Entry 6K1K (X-ray diffraction, 2.20 A resolution); this record covers chains D and J of the 10 polymer chains in the assembly.

[Chain D]
Protein: Histone H2B type 1-J
From: Homo sapiens
UniProt: P06899 (H2B1J_HUMAN); residues -3 to 122 here correspond to UniProt positions 1-126 (UniProt number = residue number + 4)
Amino-acid sequence (129 residues; each row starts with the number of its first residue; numbers below 1 keep their minus sign (Gly-6 is residue -6)):
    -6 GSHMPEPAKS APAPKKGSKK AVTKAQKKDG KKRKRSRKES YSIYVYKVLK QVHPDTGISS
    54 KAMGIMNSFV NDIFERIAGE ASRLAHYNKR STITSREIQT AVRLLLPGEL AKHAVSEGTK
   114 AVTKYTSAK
Disordered / not traced: -6 to 25, 122
Sequence notes: expression tag (-6 to -4)
UniProt features mapped onto this chain:
  - modified residue: Pro-2 (N-acetylproline), Glu-1 (ADP-ribosyl glutamic acid), Lys2 (N6-(2-hydroxyisobutyryl)lysine), Ser3 (ADP-ribosylserine), Lys8 (N6-(beta-hydroxybutyryl)lysine), Lys9 (N6-(2-hydroxyisobutyryl)lysine), Ser11 (Phosphoserine), Lys12 (N6-acetyllysine), Lys13 (N6-(beta-hydroxybutyryl)lysine), Lys17 (N6-(2-hydroxyisobutyryl)lysine), Lys20 (N6-(2-hydroxyisobutyryl)lysine), Lys21 (N6-(2-hydroxyisobutyryl)lysine), Lys31 (N6-(2-hydroxyisobutyryl)lysine), Glu32 (PolyADP-ribosyl glutamic acid), Ser33 (Phosphoserine), Lys40 (N6-(2-hydroxyisobutyryl)lysine), Lys43 (N6-(2-hydroxyisobutyryl)lysine), Lys54 (N6,N6-dimethyllysine), Arg76 (Dimethylated arginine), Lys82 (N6,N6,N6-trimethyllysine) and 6 more in UniProt
  - glycosylation: Ser109 (O-linked (GlcNAc) serine)
  - cross-link (Glycyl lysine isopeptide (Lys-Gly)): Lys2 (interchain with G-Cter in SUMO2), Lys17 (interchain with G-Cter in SUMO2), Lys31 (interchain with G-Cter in ubiquitin), Lys117 (interchain with G-Cter in ubiquitin)

[Chain J]
Molecule: 145-nt DNA strand
From: Homo sapiens
Sequence (145 nucleotides; row label = number of the first residue in the row; numbers below 1 keep their minus sign (DA-72 is residue -72)):
   -72 ATCACAATCC CGGTGCCGAG GCCGCTCAAT TGGTCGTAGA CAGCTCTAGC ACCGCTTAAA
   -12 CGCACGTACG GATTCCGTAC GTGCGTTTAA GCGGTGCTAG AGCTGTCTAC GACCAATTGA
    48 GCGGCCTCGG CACCGGGATT GTGAT
Ion coordination: Mn2+ site 1 near DG-61 (its only coordinating residue here); Mn2+ site 2 near DG-34 (its only coordinating residue here); K+: DT-26, DA-25; Mn2+ site 3 near DG-3 (its only coordinating residue here); Mn2+ site 4 near DG20 (its only coordinating residue here); Mn2+ site 5 near DG27 (its only coordinating residue here); Mn2+ site 6 near DG38 (its only coordinating residue here); Mn2+ site 7 near DG50 (its only coordinating residue here); Mn2+ site 8 near DG64 (its only coordinating residue here)

[Interface between chain D and chain J]
Residue-residue contacts - 14 pairs, chain D then chain J:
  Lys27(D) with DG50(J), phosphate contact; DG51(J), phosphate contact
  Arg28(D) with DA-25(J), salt bridge to the phosphate; DG50(J), phosphate contact; DG51(J), hydrogen bond to the phosphate
  Ser29(D) with DG50(J), phosphate contact
  Arg30(D) with DC49(J), hydrogen bond to the sugar; DG50(J), phosphate contact
  Lys31(D) with DC49(J), phosphate contact; DG50(J), hydrogen bond to the phosphate
  Glu32(D) with DC49(J), phosphate contact
  Ser33(D) with DC49(J), phosphate contact
  Ile36(D) with DG48(J), phosphate contact
  Tyr37(D) with DG48(J), hydrogen bond to the phosphate
Also at the interface, not in a pair above, chain D (11 interface residues in all): Arg26, Thr85
Also at the interface, not in a pair above, chain J (8 interface residues in all): DC-27, DT-26, DG38

[Summary]
Chain D and chain J form an interface of 11 and 8 residues respectively, with 4 hydrogen bonds and 1 salt
bridge. Polar pairs include Arg30(D)-DC49(J), Arg28(D)-DG51(J) and Lys31(D)-DG50(J). DT-26(J) and DA-25(J)
form the K+ site.
Chain D is Histone H2B type 1-J and chain J is a 145-nt DNA strand, both from Homo sapiens; the structure,
Human nucleosome core particle with H2A.X S139E variant, was determined by X-ray diffraction, deposited
together with 6IPU, 6JXD, 6K1I and 6K1J.
